9LGM - chains B and C of the 5 polymer chains in the assembly; structure by electron microscopy, 2.84 A resolution.

Chain B:
Molecule: Guanine nucleotide-binding protein G(I)/G(S)/G(T) subunit beta-1
Source organism: Homo sapiens
UniProtKB: P62873 (GBB1_HUMAN); numbering as in UniProt (aligned over 2-340)
Amino-acid sequence (346 residues; numbered -5 to 340; the number before each row is that of its first residue; numbers below 1 keep their minus sign (Ile-5 is residue -5)):
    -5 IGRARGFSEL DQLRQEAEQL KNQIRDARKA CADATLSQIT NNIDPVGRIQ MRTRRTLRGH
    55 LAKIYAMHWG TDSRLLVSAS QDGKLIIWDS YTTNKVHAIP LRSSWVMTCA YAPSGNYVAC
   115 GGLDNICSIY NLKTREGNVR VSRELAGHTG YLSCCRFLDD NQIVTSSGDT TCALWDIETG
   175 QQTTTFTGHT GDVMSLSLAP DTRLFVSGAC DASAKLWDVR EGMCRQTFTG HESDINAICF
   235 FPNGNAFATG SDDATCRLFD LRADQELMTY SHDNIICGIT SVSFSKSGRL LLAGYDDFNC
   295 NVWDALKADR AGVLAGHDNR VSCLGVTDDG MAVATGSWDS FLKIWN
Disordered / not traced: -5 to 2
Differences from the reference sequence: expression tag (-5 to 1)
Swiss-Prot annotation at these positions:
  - modified residue: Ser2 (N-acetylserine), His266 (Phosphohistidine)
  - natural variant: Leu30 (L30F: In MRD42; uncertain significance), Arg52 (R52G: In MRD42), Gly64 (G64V: In MRD42), Asp76 (D76E: In MRD42; D76G: In MRD42), Gly77 (G77S: In MRD42), Lys78 (K78R: In MRD42), Ile80 (I80N: In MRD42; I80T: In MRD42), His91 (H91R: In MRD42; uncertain significance), Ala92 (A92T: In MRD42), Pro94 (P94S: In MRD42), Leu95 (L95P: In MRD42), Arg96 (R96L: In MRD42), 5 further natural variant entries in UniProt

Chain C:
Molecule: Guanine nucleotide-binding protein G(I)/G(S)/G(O) subunit gamma-2
Source organism: Homo sapiens
UniProtKB: P59768 (GBG2_HUMAN); numbering as in UniProt (aligned over 1-71)
Amino-acid sequence (71 residues; numbered 1 to 71; the number before each row is that of its first residue):
     1 MASNNTASIA QARKLVEQLK MEANIDRIKV SKAAADLMAY CEAHAKEDPL LTPVPASENP
    61 FREKKFFCAI L
Disordered / not traced: 1-5, 62-71
Swiss-Prot annotation at these positions:
  - modified residue: Ala2 (N-acetylalanine), Cys68 (Cysteine methyl ester)
  - lipidation: Cys68 (S-geranylgeranyl cysteine)

Interface between chain B and chain C:
Residue-residue contacts - 78 pairs, chain B then chain C:
  Leu4(B) - Ser8(C)
  Leu4(B) - Ala12(C)  hydrophobic
  Leu7(B) - Ala12(C)  hydrophobic
  Leu7(B) - Val16(C)
  Glu10(B) - Val16(C)
  Ala11(B) - Val16(C)
  Ala11(B) - Leu19(C)
  Leu14(B) - Leu19(C)
  Leu14(B) - Lys20(C)
  Leu14(B) - Ala23(C)  hydrophobic
  Lys15(B) - Leu19(C)
  Ile18(B) - Leu19(C)  hydrophobic
  Ile18(B) - Glu22(C)
  Ile18(B) - Ala23(C)  hydrophobic
  Ala21(B) - Arg27(C)
  Ala24(B) - Lys29(C)
  Cys25(B) - Arg27(C)
  Cys25(B) - Ile28(C)
  Cys25(B) - Lys29(C)
  Cys25(B) - Val30(C)  hydrogen bond (backbone-backbone)
  Ala26(B) - Val30(C)  hydrophobic
  Asp27(B) - Lys29(C)  salt bridge
  Asp27(B) - Ser31(C)
  Ala28(B) - Val30(C)
  Leu30(B) - Ala34(C)  hydrophobic
  Ile33(B) - Ser31(C)
  Ile33(B) - Ala34(C)  hydrophobic
  Ile33(B) - Met38(C)  hydrophobic
  Ile37(B) - Met38(C)  hydrophobic
  Val40(B) - Leu51(C)  hydrophobic
  Met45(B) - Leu50(C)  hydrophobic
  Arg48(B) - Phe61(C)
  Arg49(B) - Pro60(C)
  Arg49(B) - Phe61(C)
  Ser84(B) - Phe61(C)
  Tyr85(B) - Pro60(C)
  Tyr85(B) - Phe61(C)  hydrophobic
  Cys218(B) - Gln18(C)  hydrogen bond (backbone-side chain)
  Arg219(B) - Glu22(C)
  Thr221(B) - Glu22(C)
  Phe235(B) - Leu37(C)  hydrophobic
  Phe235(B) - Tyr40(C)  hydrophobic
  Phe235(B) - Cys41(C)  hydrophobic
  Pro236(B) - Tyr40(C)
  Asn237(B) - Tyr40(C)
  Leu252(B) - Leu37(C)  hydrophobic
  Asp254(B) - Ala33(C)
  Arg256(B) - Asp26(C)
  Arg256(B) - Arg27(C)
  Arg256(B) - Ile28(C)  hydrogen bond (backbone-backbone)
  Arg256(B) - Asp36(C)  salt bridge
  Ala257(B) - Arg27(C)
  Ala257(B) - Ile28(C)
  Ala257(B) - Val30(C)  hydrophobic
  Asp258(B) - Arg27(C)  salt bridge
  Gln259(B) - Val30(C)
  Leu261(B) - Val30(C)  hydrophobic
  Leu261(B) - Leu37(C)  hydrophobic
  Ser279(B) - Asp48(C)
  Ser279(B) - Leu50(C)
  Lys280(B) - Tyr40(C)
  Lys280(B) - Glu47(C)
  Lys280(B) - Asp48(C)
  Ser281(B) - Tyr40(C)
  Ser281(B) - Cys41(C)
  Ser281(B) - His44(C)
  Ser281(B) - Asp48(C)  hydrogen bond
  Leu300(B) - Cys41(C)  hydrophobic
  Asp323(B) - Pro49(C)
  Gly324(B) - Pro49(C)
  Gly324(B) - Leu50(C)
  Met325(B) - Pro49(C)  hydrophobic
  Met325(B) - Leu50(C)
  Met325(B) - Pro60(C)
  Ala326(B) - Phe61(C)  hydrophobic
  Ile338(B) - Phe61(C)  hydrophobic
  Asn340(B) - Leu50(C)
  Asn340(B) - Asn59(C)  hydrogen bond
Other interface residues (no listed pair), chain B (59 interface residues in all): Glu3, Gln17, Arg22, Thr34, Ile43, Trp63, Gln220, Ala240, Gly282, Arg283, Leu284, Leu286, Val320, Val327
Other interface residues (no listed pair), chain C (35 interface residues in all): Ile9, Arg13, Ile25, Ala45, Glu58

Summary:
Chain B and chain C form an interface of 59 and 35 residues respectively, with 5 hydrogen bonds and 3 salt
bridges. Polar pairs include Asp27(B)-Lys29(C), Arg256(B)-Asp36(C) and Asp258(B)-Arg27(C).
Here chain B is Guanine nucleotide-binding protein G(I)/G(S)/G(T) subunit beta-1 and chain C is Guanine
nucleotide-binding protein G(I)/G(S)/G(O) subunit gamma-2, both from Homo sapiens. Entry 9LGM (Cryo-EM
structure of GPR4 complexed with Gs in pH8.0) was determined by electron microscopy (same publication as 8ZCE,
8ZCF, 9JFT, 9JFV, 9JFW, 9JFX, 9JFZ and 9JHP).
